PDB entry 7UJ4 | X-ray diffraction, 1.96 A resolution | chains A and B

# Chain A (and B)
Molecule: Isoform 2 of Menin
Organism: Homo sapiens
Notes: chain B of this document is another copy of the same molecule, construct and numbering; everything in this record applies to it too
Reference sequence: O00255-2 (MEN1_HUMAN); residue numbers follow UniProt; this construct covers 1-457, 552-582
Sequence (488 residues; numbered 1 to 582; 94 numbers in that range are skipped by the numbering (no residue carries them; nothing is unmodelled there); the number before each row is that of its first residue):
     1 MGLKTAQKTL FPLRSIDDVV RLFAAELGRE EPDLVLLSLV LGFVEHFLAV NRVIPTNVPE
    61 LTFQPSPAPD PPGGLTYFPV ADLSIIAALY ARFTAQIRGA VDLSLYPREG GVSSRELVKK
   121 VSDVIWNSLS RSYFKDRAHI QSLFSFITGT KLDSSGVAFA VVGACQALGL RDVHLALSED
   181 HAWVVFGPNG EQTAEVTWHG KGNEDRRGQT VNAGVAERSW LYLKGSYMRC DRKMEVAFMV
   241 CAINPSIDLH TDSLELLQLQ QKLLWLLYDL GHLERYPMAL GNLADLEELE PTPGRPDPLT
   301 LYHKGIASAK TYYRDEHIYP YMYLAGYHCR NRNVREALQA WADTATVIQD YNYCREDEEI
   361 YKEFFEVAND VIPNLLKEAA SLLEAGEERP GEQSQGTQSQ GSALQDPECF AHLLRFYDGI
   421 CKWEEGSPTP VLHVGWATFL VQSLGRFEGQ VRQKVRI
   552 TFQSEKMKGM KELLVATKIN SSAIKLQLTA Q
Unresolved in the structure: 1-2, 54-73, 201-206, 384-401 (chain B: 1, 54-72, 201-206, 387-401)
Construct notes: engineered mutation Thr5 (Ala in O00255-2)
Metal / ion sites: Mg2+ site 1: Asp180, Glu359; Mg2+ site 2 near Asp350 (its only coordinating residue here)
Residues lining bound ligands: OQ4 (2-({4-[7-({(1r,4r)-4-[(ethanesulfonyl)amino]cyclohexyl}methyl)-2,7-diazaspiro[3.5]nonan-2-yl]pyrimidin-5-yl}oxy)-N-ethyl-5-fluoro-N-(propan-2-yl)benzamide): Ser155, Leu177, Ser178, Glu179, Asp180, His181, Ala182, Phe238, Cys241, Ala242, Tyr276, Met278, Asp285, Tyr319, Met322, Tyr323, Ala325, Gly326, Trp341, Glu363, Glu366, Val367, Val371

# Chain A / chain B interface
Contacting residue pairs (12):
  Arg131(A) with Val434(B)
  Ser132(A) with Val434(B); Gly435(B); Thr438(B)
  Leu249(A) with His250(B)
  His250(A) with Leu249(B), hydrogen bond (side chain-backbone); His250(B)
  Phe365(A) with Phe134(B), hydrophobic
  Asn369(A) with Phe134(B)
  Val434(A) with Arg131(B)
  Gly435(A) with Ser132(B)
  Thr438(A) with Ser132(B)
Interface residues without a listed pair, chain A (11 interface residues in all): Asp370, Phe439
Interface residues without a listed pair, chain B (9 interface residues in all): Tyr133

# Summary
11 residues of chain A and 9 residues of chain B are in contact, with 1 hydrogen bond. The hydrogen-bonded
pair is His250(A)-Leu249(B). Bound to chain A: compound OQ4. Asp180(A) and Glu359(A) coordinate Mg2+ site 1.
Chain A and chain B are both Isoform 2 of Menin (Homo sapiens); the structure, Inhibition of Human Menin by
SNDX-5613, was determined by X-ray diffraction, deposited together with 8E90.
